Entry 8WZE (electron microscopy, 3.32 A resolution); this record covers chains H and C of the 3 polymer chains in the assembly.

Chain H:
Name: 5B11 Fab Heavy Chain
Source organism: Mus musculus
Notes: antibody fragment or engineered binder
Chain sequence (116 residues; row label = number of the first residue in the row):
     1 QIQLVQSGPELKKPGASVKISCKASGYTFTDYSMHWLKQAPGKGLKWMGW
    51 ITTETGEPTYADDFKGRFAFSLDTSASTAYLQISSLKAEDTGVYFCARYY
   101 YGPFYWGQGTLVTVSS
Disulfide bonds: Cys22-Cys96

Chain C:
Name: RSV pre-fusion glycoprotein
Source organism: Human respiratory syncytial virus B
Chain sequence (259 residues; each row starts with the number of its first residue):
    50 TGWYTSVITIELSNIKEIKCNGTDTKVKLIKQELDKYKNAVTDLQLLMQN
   100 TPAANNRARREAPQYMNYTINTIKNLNVSISKKRKRRFLGFLLGVGSAIC
   150 SGIAVCKVLHLEGEVNKIKNALLSTNKAVVSLSNGVSVLTFKVLDLKNYI
   200 NNRLLPILNQQSCRIPNIETVIEFQQMNSRLLEITREFSVNAGVTTPLST
   250 YMLTNSELLSLINDMPITNDQKKLMSSNVQIVRQQSYSIMCIIKEEVLAY
   300 VVQLPIYGV
Disordered / not traced: 99-145
Disulfide bonds: Cys69-Cys212, Cys155-Cys290

Chain H / chain C interface:
Pairs across the interface (19; chain H residue first):
  Thr28(H) with Asn63(C)
  Asp31(H) with Asn63(C); Glu295(C)
  Tyr32(H) with Lys168(C); Glu294(C), hydrogen bond (side chain-backbone); Glu295(C)
  Ser33(H) with Glu161(C), hydrogen bond
  His35(H) with Glu161(C), salt bridge
  Trp50(H) with Glu161(C)
  Tyr99(H) with Glu161(C); Gly162(C); Asn165(C); Glu294(C)
  Tyr101(H) with Lys168(C); Asn169(C); Leu172(C), hydrophobic; Lys196(C), hydrogen bond
  Gly102(H) with Asn165(C); Asn169(C)
Also at the interface, not in a pair above, chain H (11 interface residues in all): Glu54, Tyr100
Also at the interface, not in a pair above, chain C (13 interface residues in all): Lys65, Gln98, Lys293
Interface features reported in the paper:
  - epitope / paratope residues, chain C: Asn63(C), Lys65(C), Glu161(C), Gly162(C), Asn165(C), Lys168(C), Leu172(C), Lys196(C), Glu294(C), Glu295(C)

Summary:
11 residues of chain H face 13 of chain C across their interface; the contacts include 3 hydrogen bonds and 1
salt bridge. Polar pairs include His35(H)-Glu161(C), Tyr32(H)-Glu294(C) and Ser33(H)-Glu161(C). From the
paper: epitope/paratope residues Asn63(C), Lys65(C) and Glu161(C) among others.
Chain H is 5B11 Fab Heavy Chain (Mus musculus) and chain C is RSV pre-fusion glycoprotein (Human respiratory
syncytial virus B); the structure, Cryo-EM structure of prefusion-stabilized RSV F (DS-Cav1 sc9-10 strain:
B18537) in complex with humanized nAb 5B11 ..., was determined by electron microscopy together with 8WZ3, 8WZ5
and 8WZ4 from the same study.
